PDB entry 7VAC | X-ray diffraction, 3.50 A resolution | chains A and G of the 3 polymer chains in the assembly

[Chain A]
Protein: 14A fab light chain
From: Mus musculus
Notes: antibody fragment or engineered binder
Chain sequence (217 residues; numbered 1 to 217; the number before each row is that of its first residue):
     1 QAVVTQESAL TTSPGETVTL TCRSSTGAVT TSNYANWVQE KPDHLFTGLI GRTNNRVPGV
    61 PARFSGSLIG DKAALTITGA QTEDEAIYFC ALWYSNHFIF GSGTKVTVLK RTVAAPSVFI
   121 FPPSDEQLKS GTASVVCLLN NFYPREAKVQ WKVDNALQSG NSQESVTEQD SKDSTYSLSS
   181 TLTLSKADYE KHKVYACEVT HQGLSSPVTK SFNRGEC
Cystine bridges: Cys-22/Cys-90, Cys-137/Cys-197

[Chain G]
Protein: Mucin-1 subunit alpha
UniProt: P15941 (MUC1_HUMAN); residues 1-13 here correspond to UniProt positions 145-157 (UniProt number = residue number + 144)
Chain sequence (13 residues; row label = number of the first residue in the row):
     1 RPAPGSTAPP AHG
Unresolved in the structure: 1-4
Ligand contacts:
  - 2-acetamido-2-deoxy-beta-D-galactopyranose (NGA), molecule 1: Ser-6, Thr-7, Ala-8
  - 2-acetamido-2-deoxy-beta-D-galactopyranose (NGA), molecule 2: Thr-7, Ala-8, Pro-9, Pro-10

[Interface between chain A and chain G]
Contacting residue pairs (10; chain A residue first):
  Tyr-34(A) with Ala-11(G); His-12(G); Gly-13(G)
  Asn-36(A) with Ala-11(G), hydrogen bond (side chain-backbone)
  Arg-52(A) with Pro-9(G); Pro-10(G); Ala-11(G)
  Trp-93(A) with His-12(G), hydrogen bond
  Phe-98(A) with Ala-11(G); His-12(G)

[In short]
Chain A and chain G each contribute 5 residues to their interface; the contacts include 2 hydrogen bonds.
Polar pairs include Asn-36(A)/Ala-11(G) and Trp-93(A)/His-12(G). Ligands of chain G:
2-acetamido-2-deoxy-beta-D-galactopyranose.
Here chain A is 14A fab light chain (Mus musculus) and chain G is Mucin-1 subunit alpha. Entry 7VAC (Crystal
structure of antibody 14A in complex with MUC1 glycopeptide(GlycoST)) was determined by X-ray diffraction.
